PDB entry 5UHK | X-ray diffraction, 2.97 A resolution | chains C and D of the 4 polymer chains in the assembly

[Chain C]
Name: O-GlcNAcase TIM-barrel domain
Organism: Homo sapiens
Notes: EC 3.2.1.169, 3.2.1.-
UniProtKB: O60502 (OGA_HUMAN); numbering as in UniProt (aligned over 56-400)
Sequence (345 residues; each row starts with the number of its first residue):
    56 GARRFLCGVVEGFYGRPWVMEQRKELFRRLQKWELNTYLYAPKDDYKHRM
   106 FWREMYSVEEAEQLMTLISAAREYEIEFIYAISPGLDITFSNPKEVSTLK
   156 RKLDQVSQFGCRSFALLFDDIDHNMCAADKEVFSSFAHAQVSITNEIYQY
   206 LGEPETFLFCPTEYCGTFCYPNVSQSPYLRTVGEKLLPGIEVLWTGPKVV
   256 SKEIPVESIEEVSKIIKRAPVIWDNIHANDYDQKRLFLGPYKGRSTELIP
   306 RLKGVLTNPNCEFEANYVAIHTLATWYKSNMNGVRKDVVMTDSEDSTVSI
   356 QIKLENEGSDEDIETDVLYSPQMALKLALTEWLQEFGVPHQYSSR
Unresolved in the structure: 56-57, 339-371, 393-400

[Chain D]
Name: O-GlcNAcase stalk domain
Organism: Homo sapiens
Notes: EC 3.2.1.169, 3.2.1.-
UniProtKB: O60502 (OGA_HUMAN); residues 544-705 here = UniProt positions 544-705
Sequence (163 residues; numbered 543 to 705; the number before each row is that of its first residue):
   543 MEKPLYTAEPVTLEDLQLLADLFYLPYEHGPKGAQMLREFQWLRANSSVV
   593 SVNCKGKDSEKIEEWRSRAAKFEEMCGLVMGMFTRLSNCANRTILYDMYS
   643 YVWDIKSIMSMVKSFVQWLGCRSHSSAQFLIGDQEPWAFRGGLAGEFQRL
   693 LPIDGANDLFFQP
Unresolved in the structure: 590-603, 664-681, 695-705
Differences from the reference sequence: initiating methionine (543)

[Chain C / chain D interface]
Residue-residue contacts (59; chain C residue first):
  Lys253(C) - Tyr569(D)  hydrogen bond
  Val255(C) - Pro568(D)  hydrophobic
  Val255(C) - Tyr569(D)  hydrogen bond (backbone-side chain)
  Lys257(C) - Tyr569(D)
  Ile281(C) - Pro568(D)
  His282(C) - Leu567(D)
  Asn284(C) - Tyr643(D)  hydrogen bond
  Tyr286(C) - Pro568(D)
  Gln288(C) - Tyr643(D)  hydrogen bond (backbone-side chain)
  Lys289(C) - Tyr643(D)
  Lys289(C) - Gly683(D)
  Arg290(C) - Pro568(D)  hydrogen bond (side chain-backbone)
  Arg290(C) - Tyr643(D)
  Leu291(C) - Phe565(D)
  Leu291(C) - Met640(D)  hydrophobic
  Leu291(C) - Tyr643(D)
  Phe292(C) - Phe565(D)
  Phe292(C) - Tyr566(D)
  Phe292(C) - Leu567(D)
  Phe292(C) - Pro568(D)
  Leu293(C) - Leu561(D)  hydrophobic
  Leu293(C) - Ala562(D)
  Leu293(C) - Phe565(D)  hydrogen bond (backbone-backbone)
  Leu293(C) - Tyr566(D)  hydrogen bond (backbone-backbone)
  Gly294(C) - Phe565(D)
  Gly294(C) - Tyr566(D)  hydrogen bond (backbone-backbone)
  Gly294(C) - Leu567(D)
  Pro295(C) - Tyr566(D)
  Pro295(C) - Leu567(D)
  Lys297(C) - Leu567(D)
  Lys297(C) - Glu570(D)  salt bridge
  Glu317(C) - Asp639(D)
  Glu317(C) - Tyr643(D)  hydrogen bond
  Phe318(C) - Asp639(D)  hydrogen bond (backbone-side chain)
  Glu319(C) - Thr635(D)
  Glu319(C) - Ile636(D)
  Glu319(C) - Asp639(D)  hydrogen bond (backbone-side chain)
  Gln377(C) - Pro573(D)
  Leu380(C) - Ala562(D)  hydrophobic
  Leu380(C) - Asp563(D)
  Lys381(C) - Gln559(D)
  Leu384(C) - Leu555(D)  hydrophobic
  Leu384(C) - Leu558(D)
  Leu384(C) - Gln559(D)
  Thr385(C) - Leu555(D)
  Trp387(C) - Ile636(D)
  Leu388(C) - Val553(D)
  Leu388(C) - Thr554(D)
  Leu388(C) - Leu555(D)
  Leu388(C) - Leu558(D)  hydrophobic
  Glu390(C) - Asn633(D)  hydrogen bond (backbone-side chain)
  Glu390(C) - Ile636(D)
  Phe391(C) - Leu558(D)  hydrophobic
  Phe391(C) - Leu628(D)  hydrophobic
  Phe391(C) - Cys631(D)
  Phe391(C) - Ala632(D)  hydrogen bond (backbone-backbone)
  Phe391(C) - Asn633(D)  hydrogen bond (backbone-backbone)
  Phe391(C) - Ile636(D)  hydrophobic
  Gly392(C) - Ala632(D)
Interface residues without a listed pair, chain C (32 interface residues in all): Gln77, Ser256, Ala320
Interface residues without a listed pair, chain D (27 interface residues in all): Ala686, Gly687

[In short]
Chain C and chain D form an interface of 32 and 27 residues respectively, with 14 hydrogen bonds and 1 salt
bridge. Polar contacts include Lys297(C)-Glu570(D), Lys253(C)-Tyr569(D) and Val255(C)-Tyr569(D).
Here chain C is O-GlcNAcase TIM-barrel domain and chain D is O-GlcNAcase stalk domain, both from Homo sapiens.
Entry 5UHK (Crystal structure of the core catalytic domain of Human O-GlcNAcase) was determined by X-ray
diffraction.
